8K49 - chains I and M of the 23 polymer chains in the assembly; structure by electron microscopy, 2.90 A resolution.

[Chain I (and M)]
Protein: VP8
Organism: Banna virus
Notes: chain M of this document is another copy of the same molecule, construct and numbering; everything in this record applies to it too
UniProt: W0G587 (W0G587_9REOV); numbering as in UniProt (aligned over 1-302)
Sequence (302 residues; numbered 1 to 302; the number before each row is that of its first residue):
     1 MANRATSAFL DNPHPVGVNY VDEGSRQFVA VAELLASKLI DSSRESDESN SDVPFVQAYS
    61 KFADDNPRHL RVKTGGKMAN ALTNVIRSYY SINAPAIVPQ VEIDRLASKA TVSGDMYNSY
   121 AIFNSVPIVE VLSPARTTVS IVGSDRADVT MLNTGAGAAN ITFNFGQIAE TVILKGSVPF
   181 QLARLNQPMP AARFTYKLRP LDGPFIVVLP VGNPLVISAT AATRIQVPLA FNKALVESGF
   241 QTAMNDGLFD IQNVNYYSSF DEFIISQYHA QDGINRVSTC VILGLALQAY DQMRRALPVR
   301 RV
Disordered / not traced: 1, 300-302
Construct notes: conflict R136 (Gln in W0G587), L185 (Met in W0G587), S266 (Ala in W0G587)

[How chain I and chain M interact]
Pairs across the interface (22; chain I residue first):
  S43(I) with L70(M)
  S46(I) with R68(M); L70(M)
  N50(I) with R68(M), hydrogen bond
  S51(I) with R68(M)
  D52(I) with R68(M), salt bridge; H69(M), hydrogen bond (side chain-backbone)
  F55(I) with L70(M), hydrophobic
  R68(I) with S46(M); N50(M); S51(M); D52(M), salt bridge
  H69(I) with D52(M), hydrogen bond (backbone-side chain); F55(M); P67(M); H69(M); K73(M), hydrogen bond
  L70(I) with S43(M); S46(M); F55(M), hydrophobic
  R71(I) with D47(M), salt bridge
  K73(I) with H69(M), hydrogen bond
Also at the interface, not in a pair above, chain I (14 interface residues in all): D47, V56, P67
Also at the interface, not in a pair above, chain M (14 interface residues in all): V56, R71

[Summary]
Chain I and chain M each contribute 14 residues to their interface; the contacts include 5 hydrogen bonds and
3 salt bridges. Among the polar pairs are D52(I)-R68(M), R71(I)-D47(M) and N50(I)-R68(M).
Chain I and chain M are both VP8 (Banna virus); the structure, Structure of partial Banna virus, was
determined by electron microscopy, deposited together with 8K42, 8K43 and 8K4A.
